PDB entry 7UY8 | electron microscopy, 4.50 A resolution (low resolution: residue-level contacts below are approximate; hydrogen-bond / salt-bridge calls are withheld) | chains D and C of the 4 polymer chains in the assembly

# Chain D
Protein: Eukaryotic-type DNA primase, large subunit
From: Tetrahymena thermophila
Reference sequence: Q246C7 (Q246C7_TETTS); residues 1-540 here = UniProt positions 1-540
Chain sequence (540 residues; numbered 1 to 540; the number before each row is that of its first residue):
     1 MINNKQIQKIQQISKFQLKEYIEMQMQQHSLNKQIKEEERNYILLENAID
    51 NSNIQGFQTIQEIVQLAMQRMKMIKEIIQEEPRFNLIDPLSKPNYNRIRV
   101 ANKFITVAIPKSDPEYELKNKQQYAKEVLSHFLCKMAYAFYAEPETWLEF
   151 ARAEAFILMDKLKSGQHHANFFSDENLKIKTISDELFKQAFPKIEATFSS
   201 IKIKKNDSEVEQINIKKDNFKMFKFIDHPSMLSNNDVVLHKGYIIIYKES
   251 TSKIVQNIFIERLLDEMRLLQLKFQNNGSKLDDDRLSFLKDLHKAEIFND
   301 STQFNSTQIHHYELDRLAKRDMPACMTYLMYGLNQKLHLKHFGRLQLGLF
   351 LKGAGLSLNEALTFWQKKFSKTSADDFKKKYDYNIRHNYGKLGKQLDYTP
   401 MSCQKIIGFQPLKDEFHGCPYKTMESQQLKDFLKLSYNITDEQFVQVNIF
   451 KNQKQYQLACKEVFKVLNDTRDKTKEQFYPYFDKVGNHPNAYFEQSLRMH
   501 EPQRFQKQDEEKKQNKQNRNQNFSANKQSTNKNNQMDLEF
Disordered / not traced: 1-30, 82-93, 203-214, 296-540

# Chain C
Protein: DNA primase
From: Tetrahymena thermophila
Notes: EC 2.7.7.-
Reference sequence: Q24HY6 (Q24HY6_TETTS); numbering as in UniProt (aligned over 1-399)
Chain sequence (399 residues; each row starts with the number of its first residue):
     1 MEIETVEVAPQQEEEFKLDYDLLEEYYRSYFPVSQMVQWLSYPQDGDDTY
    51 FTRREFSFTLQNEVYLRYQMYNSEREFKNALLQKVPEKIDIGAVYDRPGK
   101 KGDDIKAKEKEFVIDIDMTDYDHIRTCCSKAKICEKCWKFMRVACDLISK
   151 SLDEDFGFQHVLWVYSGRRGIHAWVCDKEIRKANDYTRASIIDYLNILVD
   201 NSIGSSYVKPSLLKMEKSHLIERNAMKQLNQKNDDLKAEKESEKVFVEIV
   251 LREQNLFMKKPEIILEFLAKRSENLSKEVEKEWKTLKTSEQRYEALKELV
   301 SSEDKKKTHYLLEELRIWLLYPRLDVNVSKSTNHLLKSPFCIHPKTGNVC
   351 VPFTTEEISTFDPFSVPNISTLTTEEGSSKMKNSLKIFNKFLENLKKDV
Disordered / not traced: 1-17, 201-206, 233-236

# Chain D / chain C interface
Pairs across the interface (26):
  K193(D) - L220(C)
  A196(D) - S218(C)
  T197(D) - S218(C)
  K224(D) - E179(C)
  F225(D) - I191(C)
  I226(D) - E179(C)
  P229(D) - T187(C)
  P229(D) - S190(C)
  S230(D) - Y186(C)
  L232(D) - S190(C)
  S233(D) - D193(C)
  N235(D) - L212(C)
  N235(D) - M215(C)
  L239(D) - D155(C)
  L239(D) - F156(C)
  L239(D) - Y194(C)
  H240(D) - E154(C)
  H240(D) - D155(C)
  K241(D) - D153(C)
  K241(D) - E154(C)
  K241(D) - D155(C)
  K241(D) - F156(C)
  K241(D) - G157(C)
  G242(D) - D155(C)
  G242(D) - F156(C)
  G242(D) - G157(C)
Interface residues without a listed pair, chain C (18 interface residues in all): K217, H219

# Overview
Chain D and chain C form an interface of 15 and 18 residues respectively.
Chain D is Eukaryotic-type DNA primase, large subunit and chain C is DNA primase, both from Tetrahymena
thermophila; the structure, Tetrahymena Polymerase alpha-Primase, was determined by electron microscopy,
deposited together with 7UY5, 7UY6 and 7UY7.
